6WUH - chains A and C of the 3 polymer chains in the assembly; structure by electron microscopy, 3.40 A resolution.

# Chain A
Name: Sam35
Source organism: Thermothelomyces thermophilus
UniProt: G2QAT9 (G2QAT9_MYCTT); numbering as in UniProt (aligned over 1-333)
Sequence (333 residues; each row starts with the number of its first residue):
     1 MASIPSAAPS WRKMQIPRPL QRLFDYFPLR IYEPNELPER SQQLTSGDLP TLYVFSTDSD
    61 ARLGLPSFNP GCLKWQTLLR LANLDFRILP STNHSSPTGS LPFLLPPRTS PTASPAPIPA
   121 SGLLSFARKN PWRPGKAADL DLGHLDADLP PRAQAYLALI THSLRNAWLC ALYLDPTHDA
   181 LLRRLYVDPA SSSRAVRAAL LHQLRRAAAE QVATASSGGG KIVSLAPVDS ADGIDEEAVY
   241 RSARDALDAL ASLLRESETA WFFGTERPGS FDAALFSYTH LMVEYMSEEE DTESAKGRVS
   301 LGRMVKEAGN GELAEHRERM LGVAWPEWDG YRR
Disordered / not traced: 1-13, 129-138, 290-291

# Chain C
Name: Tom37 domain-containing protein
Source organism: Thermothelomyces thermophilus
UniProt: G2Q6R7 (G2Q6R7_MYCTT); residue numbers follow UniProt; this construct covers 1-445
Sequence (445 residues; each row starts with the number of its first residue):
     1 MAVQLHVWGP AFGLPSIDAE CLAAIAYLAQ TLGSADYQLI QSSPSAVPTQ HLPTLYDSRT
    61 STWIGGFTSI TAHLHTHPPP TFQSAPQPTD GSSSTTTTTT TTTTAASATA DGTAYTAFLS
   121 AHAAPLLALS LYVSSANYGA ATRPAYSAVL PLPLPWTEPP AVRAAMARRA AHLGLSSLDA
   181 DAAAERARAE ERRAAADGWV AVPPHATAGR AAGGGGGGGG GGGKGGGVAA VLTPEQKSRI
   241 RLEEAAREVL DVLAEVDWAA GGGGRQVAAE VRCLAFGYLA LMLLPDVPRP WLREIMEGRY
   301 PALCTFVRDF RARVFPQGGK LLPWADGGAQ ASASASASAS AVALRFVRAV MAEVPLVGEW
   361 WSRWWTARKK REVLASKGAK PAPSNDLLLL LGAGLGLTVV GAGVFFYRGL PPFGEAVQVW
   421 RKPVVGLSSF GAAGAMFSGA LYGLD
Disordered / not traced: 1, 76-104, 179-236, 383-445

# How chain A and chain C interact
Residue-residue contacts (43):
  Pro-151(A) with Val-252(C); Glu-255(C)
  Arg-152(A) with Asp-111(C), salt bridge; Glu-255(C); Arg-265(C)
  Gln-154(A) with Val-252(C)
  Ala-155(A) with Ala-114(C); Tyr-115(C), hydrophobic
  Tyr-156(A) with Ala-110(C); Asp-111(C), hydrogen bond; Ala-114(C)
  Ala-158(A) with Phe-118(C), hydrophobic
  Leu-159(A) with Ala-117(C), hydrophobic
  His-162(A) with Ala-121(C); His-122(C), hydrogen bond
  Thr-214(A) with Arg-169(C), hydrogen bond (backbone-side chain)
  Ser-216(A) with Ser-120(C), hydrogen bond (side chain-backbone); Arg-169(C)
  Gly-220(A) with His-51(C)
  Lys-221(A) with Thr-49(C); Gln-50(C)
  Ile-222(A) with Gln-50(C), hydrogen bond (backbone-backbone); Ala-161(C), hydrophobic; Ala-165(C), hydrophobic
  Val-223(A) with Gln-50(C); Ala-161(C); Thr-366(C)
  Ser-224(A) with Ala-352(C), hydrogen bond (side chain-backbone); Glu-353(C), hydrogen bond
  Leu-225(A) with Pro-160(C); Glu-353(C), hydrogen bond (backbone-side chain)
  Pro-227(A) with Arg-168(C)
  Ala-231(A) with Lys-370(C), hydrogen bond (backbone-side chain)
  Asp-232(A) with Thr-366(C); Ala-367(C); Lys-370(C)
  Ile-234(A) with Lys-370(C), hydrogen bond (backbone-side chain)
  Asp-235(A) with Lys-370(C)
  Arg-241(A) with Thr-68(C); Ser-69(C)
  Asp-245(A) with Thr-113(C)
  Ala-249(A) with Ala-110(C)
  Ser-252(A) with Ala-106(C)
Interface residues without a listed pair, chain A (31 interface residues in all): Arg-206, Ala-215, Ala-226, Asp-229, Gly-233, Ala-238
Interface residues without a listed pair, chain C (37 interface residues in all): Pro-44, Ala-72, Ser-107, Val-162, Ala-164, Asp-251, Ser-362, Arg-363

# Overview
31 residues of chain A face 37 of chain C across their interface, with 10 hydrogen bonds and 1 salt bridge.
Polar contacts include Arg-152(A)/Asp-111(C), Tyr-156(A)/Asp-111(C) and His-162(A)/His-122(C).
Here chain A is Sam35 and chain C is Tom37 domain-containing protein, both from Thermothelomyces thermophilus.
Entry 6WUH (Mitochondrial SAM complex in lipid nanodiscs) was determined by electron microscopy (same
publication as 6WUJ, 6WUL, 6WUM, 6WUN and 6WUT).
